4U0D - chains A and M of the 9 polymer chains in the assembly; structure by X-ray diffraction, 3.00 A resolution.

# Chain A
Protein: Gag polyprotein
From: Human immunodeficiency virus type 1 group M subtype B
Reference sequence: P12493 (GAG_HV1N5); residues 1-231 here correspond to UniProt positions 133-363 (UniProt number = residue number + 132)
Sequence (231 residues; numbered 1 to 231; the number before each row is that of its first residue):
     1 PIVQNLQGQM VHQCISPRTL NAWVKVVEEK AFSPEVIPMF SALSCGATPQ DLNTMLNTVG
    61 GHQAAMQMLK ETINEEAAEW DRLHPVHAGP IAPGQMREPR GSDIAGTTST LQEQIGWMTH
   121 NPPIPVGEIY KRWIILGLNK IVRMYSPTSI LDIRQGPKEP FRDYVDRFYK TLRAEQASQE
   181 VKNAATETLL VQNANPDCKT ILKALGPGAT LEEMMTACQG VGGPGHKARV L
Disordered / not traced: 6-8, 220-231
Sequence notes: engineered mutation C14 (Ala146 in P12493), C45 (Glu177 in P12493), A184 (Trp316 in P12493), A185 (Met317 in P12493)
Swiss-Prot annotation at these positions:
  - region: N57 to Q95 (Interaction with human PPIA/CYPA and NUP153), P85 to P93 (PPIA/CYPA-binding loop)
  - site: L231 (Cleavage)
  - modified residue: S16 (Phosphoserine)
Disulfide bonds: C198-C218

# Chain M
Protein: Nuclear pore complex protein Nup153
Reference sequence: P49790 (NU153_HUMAN); residue numbers follow UniProt; this construct covers 1407-1423
Sequence (17 residues; each row starts with the number of its first residue):
  1407 TNNSPSGVFT FGANSST
Disordered / not traced: 1407-1409, 1419-1423
Swiss-Prot annotation at these positions:
  - mutagenesis: F1415 (F1415A: Reduces binding to HIV-1 capsid protein p24 (CA))

# How chain A and chain M interact
Pairs across the interface - 12 pairs, chain A then chain M:
  N53(A) - F1417(M)
  N53(A) - G1418(M)
  L56(A) - F1417(M)  hydrophobic
  N57(A) - F1415(M)
  N57(A) - T1416(M)  hydrogen bond (side chain-backbone)
  N57(A) - F1417(M)  hydrogen bond (side chain-backbone)
  M66(A) - F1417(M)
  K70(A) - T1416(M)
  K70(A) - F1417(M)
  I73(A) - F1417(M)  hydrophobic
  G106(A) - G1418(M)
  T107(A) - G1418(M)
Also at the interface, not in a pair above, chain A (10 interface residues in all): L69, Y130
Interface features reported in the paper:
  - hot spots on chain M (mutagenesis) - F1417A: abolished binding to Gag polyprotein (chain A)

# Summary
10 residues of chain A face 4 of chain M across their interface, with 2 hydrogen bonds. Among the polar pairs
are N57(A)-T1416(M) and N57(A)-F1417(M). From UniProt: one mutagenesis site on chain M. The paper reports that
F1417A of chain M abolishes binding to Gag polyprotein (chain A).
Here chain A is Gag polyprotein (Human immunodeficiency virus type 1 group M subtype B) and chain M is Nuclear
pore complex protein Nup153. Entry 4U0D (Hexameric HIV-1 CA in complex with Nup153 peptide, P212121 crystal
form) was determined by X-ray diffraction together with 4U0A, 4U0B, 4U0C, 4U0E and 4U0F from the same study.
